3D0Q - chains A and B; structure by X-ray diffraction, 2.79 A resolution.

# Chain A (and B)
Molecule: Protein CalG3
From: Micromonospora echinospora
Notes: chain B of this document is another copy of the same molecule, construct and numbering; everything in this record applies to it too
UniProt: Q8KND7 (Q8KND7_MICEC); residue numbers follow UniProt; this construct covers 2-376
Sequence (398 residues; numbered -21 to 376; the number before each row is that of its first residue; numbers below 1 keep their minus sign (Gly-21 is residue -21)):
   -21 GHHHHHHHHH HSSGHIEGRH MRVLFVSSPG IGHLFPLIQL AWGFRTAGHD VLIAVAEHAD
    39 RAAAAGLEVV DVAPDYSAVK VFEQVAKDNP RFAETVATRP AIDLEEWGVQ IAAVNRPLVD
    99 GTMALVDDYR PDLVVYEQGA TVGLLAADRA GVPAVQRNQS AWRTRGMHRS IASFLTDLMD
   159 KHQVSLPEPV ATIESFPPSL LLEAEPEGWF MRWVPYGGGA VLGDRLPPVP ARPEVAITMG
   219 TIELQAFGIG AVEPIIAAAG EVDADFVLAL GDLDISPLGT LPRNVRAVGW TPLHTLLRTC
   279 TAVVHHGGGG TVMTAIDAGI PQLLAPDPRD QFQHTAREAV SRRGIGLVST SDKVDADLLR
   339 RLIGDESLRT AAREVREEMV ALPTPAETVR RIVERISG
Not modelled in the structure: -21 to -3, 375-376
Modified positions: Mse-1, Mse101, Mse145, Mse157, Mse189, Mse217, Mse291, Mse357 (selenomethionine; parent Met)
Differences from the reference sequence: expression tag (-21 to 1)
From the paper describing this entry:
  - conformationally variable residues (loop rearrangement): Gly285 to Gly288
  - catalytic residues: His11, Glu115 (proposed by the authors, not directly observed)
  - specificity-determining residues: Leu271 (proposed by the authors, not directly observed)

# Interface between chain A and chain B
Pairs across the interface (81; chain A residue first):
  Gln17(A) - Arg23(B)
  Gln17(A) - Thr24(B)
  Trp20(A) - Trp20(B)
  Trp20(A) - Thr24(B)
  Trp20(A) - Ala43(B)
  Trp20(A) - Gly44(B)
  Gly21(A) - Thr24(B)
  Arg23(A) - Gln17(B)
  Arg23(A) - Val192(B)
  Arg23(A) - Pro193(B)  hydrogen bond (side chain-backbone)
  Arg23(A) - His272(B)
  Thr24(A) - Gln17(B)
  Thr24(A) - Trp20(B)
  Thr24(A) - Gly21(B)
  Thr24(A) - Thr362(B)
  Thr24(A) - Pro363(B)
  Thr24(A) - Ala364(B)  hydrogen bond (backbone-backbone)
  Ala25(A) - Thr362(B)
  Asp28(A) - Arg276(B)  salt bridge
  Ala37(A) - Val199(B)
  Asp38(A) - Val199(B)
  Ala41(A) - Ala42(B)
  Ala41(A) - Gly197(B)
  Ala41(A) - Ala198(B)
  Ala42(A) - Ala41(B)
  Ala42(A) - Ala42(B)
  Ala42(A) - Ala43(B)
  Ala42(A) - Gly44(B)  hydrogen bond (backbone-backbone)
  Ala43(A) - Trp20(B)
  Ala43(A) - Ala42(B)
  Ala43(A) - Ala43(B)
  Ala43(A) - Gly44(B)
  Gly44(A) - Trp20(B)
  Gly44(A) - Ala42(B)  hydrogen bond (backbone-backbone)
  Gly44(A) - Ala43(B)
  Gly44(A) - Tyr194(B)
  Gly44(A) - Gly197(B)
  Leu45(A) - Gly197(B)
  Leu45(A) - Ala198(B)  hydrogen bond (backbone-backbone)
  Glu46(A) - Ala198(B)
  Glu46(A) - His272(B)  salt bridge
  Glu46(A) - Thr273(B)  hydrogen bond
  Glu46(A) - Arg276(B)  salt bridge
  Val47(A) - Ala198(B)  hydrogen bond (backbone-backbone)
  Val47(A) - Val199(B)
  Val47(A) - Leu200(B)  hydrogen bond (backbone-backbone)
  Val48(A) - Gly201(B)
  Val48(A) - Asp202(B)
  Val48(A) - Arg203(B)
  Asp49(A) - Gly201(B)  hydrogen bond (backbone-backbone)
  Asp49(A) - Asp202(B)
  Pro52(A) - Asp202(B)
  Leu103(A) - Leu204(B)  hydrophobic
  Tyr107(A) - Leu204(B)  hydrophobic
  Val192(A) - Arg23(B)
  Pro193(A) - Arg23(B)  hydrogen bond (backbone-side chain)
  Tyr194(A) - Gly44(B)
  Gly197(A) - Ala41(B)
  Gly197(A) - Gly44(B)
  Gly197(A) - Leu45(B)
  Ala198(A) - Ala41(B)
  Ala198(A) - Leu45(B)  hydrogen bond (backbone-backbone)
  Ala198(A) - Glu46(B)
  Ala198(A) - Val47(B)  hydrogen bond (backbone-backbone)
  Val199(A) - Ala37(B)
  Val199(A) - Asp38(B)
  Val199(A) - Val47(B)
  Leu200(A) - Val47(B)  hydrogen bond (backbone-backbone)
  Gly201(A) - Val48(B)
  Gly201(A) - Asp49(B)  hydrogen bond (backbone-backbone)
  Asp202(A) - Val48(B)
  Asp202(A) - Asp49(B)
  Asp202(A) - Pro52(B)
  Arg203(A) - Val48(B)
  Leu204(A) - Tyr107(B)  hydrophobic
  His272(A) - Glu46(B)  salt bridge
  Thr273(A) - Glu46(B)  hydrogen bond
  Thr362(A) - Thr24(B)
  Thr362(A) - Ala25(B)
  Pro363(A) - Thr24(B)
  Ala364(A) - Thr24(B)  hydrogen bond (backbone-backbone)
Also at the interface, not in a pair above, chain A (43 interface residues in all): Gly26, Leu30, Arg190, Gly196, Pro270, Arg368
Also at the interface, not in a pair above, chain B (44 interface residues in all): Gly26, Leu30, Leu103, Asp106, Arg190, Gly196, Pro270, Arg368

# In short
43 residues of chain A face 44 of chain B across their interface; the contacts include 16 hydrogen bonds and 4
salt bridges. Polar pairs include Asp28(A)-Arg276(B), Glu46(A)-His272(B) and Glu46(A)-Arg276(B). From the
paper: catalytic residues His11(A) and Glu115(A); the specificity determinant Leu271(A).
Both chains are Protein CalG3 (Micromonospora echinospora). Entry 3D0Q (Crystal structure of calG3 from
Micromonospora echinospora) was determined by X-ray diffraction.
